6GNK - chains A and C of the 3 polymer chains in the assembly; structure by X-ray diffraction, 2.55 A resolution.

== Chain A ==
Molecule: 14-3-3 protein beta/alpha
From: Homo sapiens
Reference sequence: P31946 (1433B_HUMAN); residue numbers follow UniProt; this construct covers 1-234
Chain sequence (243 residues; each row starts with the number of its first residue):
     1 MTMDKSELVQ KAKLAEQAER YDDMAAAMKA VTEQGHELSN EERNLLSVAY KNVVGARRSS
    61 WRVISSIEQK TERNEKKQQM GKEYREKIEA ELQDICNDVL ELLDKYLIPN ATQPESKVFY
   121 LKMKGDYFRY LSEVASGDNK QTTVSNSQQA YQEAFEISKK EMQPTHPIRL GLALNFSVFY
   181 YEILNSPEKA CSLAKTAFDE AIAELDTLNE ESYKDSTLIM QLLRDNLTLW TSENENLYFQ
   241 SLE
Disordered / not traced: 1-2, 235-243
Differences from the reference sequence: expression tag (235-243)
Swiss-Prot annotation at these positions:
  - site (Interaction with phosphoserine on interacting protein): Arg-58, Arg-129
  - modified residue: Met-1 (N-acetylmethionine), Thr-2 (N-acetylthreonine), Lys-5 (N6-acetyllysine), Lys-51 (N6-acetyllysine), Ser-60 (Phosphoserine), Lys-70 (N6-acetyllysine), Tyr-84 (3'-nitrotyrosine), Tyr-106 (3'-nitrotyrosine), Lys-117 (N6-acetyllysine), Ser-186 (Phosphoserine), Ser-232 (Phosphoserine)
  - cross-link: Lys-51 (Glycyl lysine isopeptide (Lys-Gly) (interchain with G-Cter in SUMO2))
  - natural variant: Val-99 (V99I: Found in a renal cell carcinoma sample)

== Chain C ==
Molecule: Exoenzyme S
From: Pseudomonas aeruginosa
Reference sequence: Q93SQ1 (Q93SQ1_PSEAI); numbering as in UniProt (aligned over 233-453)
Chain sequence (244 residues; row label = number of the first residue in the row):
   210 MGSSHHHHHH SQDPNSENLY FQGADKALAD GLVKRFGADA EKYLGRQPGG IHSDAEVMAL
   270 GLYTGIHYAD LNRALRQGQE LDAGQKLIDQ GMSAAFEKSG QAEQVVKTFR GTRGGDAFNA
   330 VEEGKVGHDD GYLSTSLNPG VARSFGQGTI STVFGRSGID VSGISNYKNA KAILYNKETD
   390 MRVLLSASDE QGVTRRVLEE AALGELSGHS QGLLDALDLA SKPEPSGEVQ EQDVRLRMRG
   450 LDLA
Disordered / not traced: 210-231, 432-453
Differences from the reference sequence: initiating methionine (210); expression tag (211-232); engineered mutation Ala-379 (Glu in Q93SQ1), Ala-381 (Glu in Q93SQ1)
Small-molecule neighbours: carba-nicotinamide-adenine-dinucleotide (CNA): Thr-273, Tyr-277, Asn-281, Arg-285, Phe-318, Arg-319, Gly-320, Thr-321, Arg-322, Gly-323, Gly-324, Asp-325, Ala-326, Asp-338, Tyr-341, Ser-343, Thr-344, Ser-345, Ala-351, Phe-354, Ala-379, Ala-381, Leu-383
What the authors report for this chain:
  - conformationally variable residues (loop rearrangement): Phe-354
  - mutagenesis - E379A/E381A: abolished catalytic activity

== How chain A and chain C interact ==
Residue-residue contacts (74; chain A residue first):
  Arg-43(A) / Leu-422(C)
  Asn-44(A) / Gln-420(C)
  Asn-44(A) / Gly-421(C)
  Asn-44(A) / Leu-422(C)
  Asn-44(A) / Ala-425(C)
  Ser-47(A) / Ala-425(C)  hydrogen bond (side chain-backbone)
  Val-48(A) / Asp-424(C)
  Val-48(A) / Ala-425(C)
  Lys-51(A) / Asp-424(C)  salt bridge
  Lys-51(A) / Asp-427(C)
  Phe-119(A) / Ala-425(C)
  Lys-122(A) / Leu-426(C)  hydrogen bond (side chain-backbone)
  Tyr-130(A) / Asp-427(C)  hydrogen bond
  Pro-167(A) / Leu-422(C)  hydrophobic
  Pro-167(A) / Leu-426(C)
  Gly-171(A) / Leu-428(C)
  Leu-174(A) / Leu-428(C)  hydrophobic
  Asn-175(A) / Leu-426(C)
  Asn-175(A) / Asp-427(C)  hydrogen bond (side chain-backbone)
  Asn-175(A) / Leu-428(C)
  Asn-175(A) / Ala-429(C)  hydrogen bond (side chain-backbone)
  Val-178(A) / Ala-429(C)  hydrophobic
  Lys-195(A) / Glu-399(C)  salt bridge
  Phe-198(A) / Ala-396(C)  hydrophobic
  Asp-199(A) / Glu-399(C)
  Ile-202(A) / Ala-396(C)  hydrophobic
  Ile-202(A) / Ser-397(C)
  Ile-202(A) / Arg-404(C)
  Leu-205(A) / Thr-361(C)
  Leu-205(A) / Arg-404(C)
  Leu-205(A) / Arg-405(C)
  Leu-205(A) / Val-406(C)  hydrophobic
  Asp-206(A) / Lys-316(C)  hydrogen bond (backbone-side chain)
  Asp-206(A) / Phe-318(C)
  Asp-206(A) / Pro-348(C)
  Leu-208(A) / Lys-316(C)  hydrogen bond (backbone-side chain)
  Leu-208(A) / Phe-363(C)  hydrophobic
  Leu-208(A) / Val-406(C)  hydrophobic
  Glu-210(A) / Lys-316(C)  salt bridge
  Glu-211(A) / Gly-417(C)
  Glu-211(A) / His-418(C)  hydrogen bond (backbone-backbone)
  Glu-211(A) / Ser-419(C)  hydrogen bond (backbone-backbone)
  Ser-212(A) / Gly-417(C)
  Tyr-213(A) / Phe-363(C)  hydrophobic
  Tyr-213(A) / Leu-393(C)  hydrophobic
  Tyr-213(A) / Glu-408(C)  hydrogen bond
  Tyr-213(A) / Leu-412(C)
  Tyr-213(A) / Ser-416(C)  hydrogen bond
  Tyr-213(A) / Gly-417(C)  hydrogen bond (backbone-backbone)
  Lys-214(A) / Leu-393(C)
  Lys-214(A) / Glu-408(C)  salt bridge
  Lys-214(A) / Gly-413(C)  hydrogen bond (side chain-backbone)
  Lys-214(A) / Glu-414(C)  hydrogen bond (side chain-backbone)
  Lys-214(A) / Ser-416(C)  hydrogen bond (side chain-backbone)
  Lys-214(A) / Gly-417(C)  hydrogen bond (backbone-backbone)
  Lys-214(A) / His-418(C)
  Asp-215(A) / Gly-417(C)  hydrogen bond (backbone-backbone)
  Asp-215(A) / His-418(C)  salt bridge
  Asp-215(A) / Ser-419(C)  hydrogen bond (side chain-backbone)
  Asp-215(A) / Leu-422(C)
  Asp-215(A) / Leu-423(C)
  Thr-217(A) / Leu-393(C)
  Thr-217(A) / Val-406(C)
  Leu-218(A) / Leu-423(C)  hydrophobic
  Ile-219(A) / Leu-423(C)  hydrophobic
  Ile-219(A) / Leu-426(C)  hydrophobic
  Met-220(A) / Leu-394(C)  hydrophobic
  Gln-221(A) / Glu-332(C)
  Gln-221(A) / Leu-393(C)
  Gln-221(A) / Leu-394(C)
  Leu-222(A) / Ser-430(C)
  Arg-224(A) / Glu-332(C)  salt bridge
  Arg-224(A) / Leu-394(C)
  Arg-224(A) / Ser-395(C)
Interface residues without a listed pair, chain A (39 interface residues in all): Asp-126, Tyr-127, Arg-129, Ile-168, Thr-207, Asn-209
Interface residues without a listed pair, chain C (37 interface residues in all): Val-314, Arg-352, Asp-398

== Summary ==
The interface between chain A and chain C involves 39 residues on one side and 37 on the other, with 18
hydrogen bonds and 6 salt bridges. Polar pairs include Lys-51(A)/Asp-424(C), Lys-195(A)/Glu-399(C) and
Glu-210(A)/Lys-316(C). Chain C binds carba-nicotinamide-adenine-dinucleotide. From the paper: E379A/E381A of
chain C abolish catalytic activity; conformational variability at Phe-354(C).
Here chain A is 14-3-3 protein beta/alpha (Homo sapiens) and chain C is Exoenzyme S (Pseudomonas aeruginosa).
Entry 6GNK (Exoenzyme S from Pseudomonas aeruginosa in complex with human 14-3-3 protein beta, trimeric
crystal form bound ...) was determined by X-ray diffraction together with 6GN0, 6GN8, 6GNJ and 6GNN from the
same study.
